Entry 2JAQ (X-ray diffraction, 2.30 A resolution); this record covers chains A and B.

Chain A (and B):
Protein: Deoxyguanosine kinase
Organism: Mycoplasma mycoides SUBSP. mycoides sc
Notes: EC 2.7.1.76, 2.7.1.113; chain B of this document is another copy of the same molecule, construct and numbering; everything in this record applies to it too
Reference sequence: Q93IG4 (Q93IG4_MYCMS); residues 1-205 here = UniProt positions 1-205
Amino-acid sequence (205 residues; row label = number of the first residue in the row):
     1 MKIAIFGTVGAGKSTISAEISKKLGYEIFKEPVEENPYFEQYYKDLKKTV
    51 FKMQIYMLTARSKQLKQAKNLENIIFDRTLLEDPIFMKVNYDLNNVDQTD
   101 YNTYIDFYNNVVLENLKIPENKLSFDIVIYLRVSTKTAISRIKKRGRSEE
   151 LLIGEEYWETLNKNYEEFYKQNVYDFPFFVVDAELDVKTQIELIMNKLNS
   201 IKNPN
Unresolved in the structure: 67-72, 116-121, 202-205 (chain B: 67-72, 114-121, 202-205)
Residues lining bound ligands: 2'-deoxycytidine-5'-triphosphate (DCP): T8, V9, G10, A11, G12, K13, S14, K30, E31, V33, F39, Y42, Y43, Q54, M57, R61, R78, D83, F86, R145, R147, E150, Y157

Chain A / chain B interface:
Pairs across the interface (34):
  P37(A) with T99(B)
  Y38(A) with T99(B); D100(B), hydrogen bond; T103(B), hydrogen bond
  F51(A) with F51(B), hydrophobic; I55(B), hydrophobic
  K52(A) with F51(B); D100(B), salt bridge
  I55(A) with F51(B), hydrophobic
  T59(A) with D106(B); F107(B); V111(B)
  S62(A) with N110(B)
  K63(A) with D106(B), salt bridge; N110(B)
  K66(A) with N110(B)
  T99(A) with P37(B); Y38(B)
  D100(A) with Y38(B), hydrogen bond; K52(B), salt bridge
  T103(A) with Y38(B), hydrogen bond
  D106(A) with T59(B); K63(B), salt bridge
  F107(A) with T59(B); F107(B), hydrophobic
  N110(A) with S62(B); K63(B)
  V111(A) with T59(B); V111(B), hydrophobic; V112(B), hydrophobic
  V112(A) with V111(B), hydrophobic
  E114(A) with K66(B)
  N115(A) with V111(B); V112(B)
Interface residues without a listed pair, chain A (20 interface residues in all): Y56
Interface residues without a listed pair, chain B (18 interface residues in all): Y56

Overview:
The interface between chain A and chain B involves 20 residues on one side and 18 on the other; the contacts
include 4 hydrogen bonds and 4 salt bridges. Polar pairs include K52(A)-D100(B), K63(A)-D106(B) and
Y38(A)-D100(B). Ligands of chain A: 2'-deoxycytidine-5'-triphosphate.
Both chains are Deoxyguanosine kinase (Mycoplasma mycoides SUBSP. mycoides sc). Entry 2JAQ (Structure of
deoxyadenosine kinase from M. mycoides with bound dCTP) was determined by X-ray diffraction (same publication
as 2JAS and 2JAT).
